Entry 3LQX (X-ray diffraction, 1.93 A resolution); this record covers chains A and B.

Chain A:
Protein: Signal recognition particle protein
Source organism: Escherichia coli
UniProt: P0AGD7 (SRP54_ECOLI); the construct has insertions or renumbered stretches relative to UniProt, so the offset changes along the chain: 1-9 = UniProt 329-337; 23-80 = UniProt 371-428
Chain sequence (105 residues; row label = number of the first residue in the row; note: 13 numbers in that range are skipped by the numbering (no residue carries them; nothing is unmodelled there); a row labelled like 9A-9Z holds insertion residues (9A, then the next letters in order); numbering starts at 0):
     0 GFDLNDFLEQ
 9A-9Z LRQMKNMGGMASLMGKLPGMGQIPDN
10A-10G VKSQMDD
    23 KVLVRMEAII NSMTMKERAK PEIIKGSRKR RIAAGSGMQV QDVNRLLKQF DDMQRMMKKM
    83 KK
Not modelled in the structure: 0, 9A-9Z, 10A-10G, 83-84
Differences from the reference sequence: expression tag (0, 81-84); engineered mutation Ser58 (Cys406 in P0AGD7)
Modified / non-standard residues: Mse9D, Mse9G, Mse9J, Mse9N, Mse9T, Mse10E (selenomethionine); Mse28, Mse35, Mse37, Mse60, Mse75, Mse78, Mse79, Mse82 (selenomethionine; parent Met)

Chain B:
Molecule: Srp RNA
Sequence (49 nucleotides; each row starts with the number of its first residue):
   130 GGCUCUGUUU ACCAGGUCAG GUCCGAAAGG AAGCAGCCAA GGCAGAGCC
Modified / non-standard residues: CCC (cytidine-5'-phosphate-2',3'-cyclic phosphate) at position 178
Ion coordination: K+ site 1: U146, C147, C163, G165; K+ site 2: U146, C163
Ligand contacts:
  - cobalt hexammine(III) (NCO), molecule 1: G130, G131, G176, C177, CCC_178
  - cobalt hexammine(III) (NCO), molecule 2: C132, U133, C134, G171, A173, G174
  - cobalt hexammine(III) (NCO), molecule 3: U135, G136, U137, U138, A169, G170, G171, C172
  - cobalt hexammine(III) (NCO), molecule 4: C141, C142, G144, G145, C166, C167, A168
  - cobalt hexammine(III) (NCO), molecule 5: U146, C147, A161, G162
  - cobalt hexammine(III) (NCO), molecule 6: A148, G149, G150, U151, A160, A161
  - cobalt hexammine(III) (NCO), molecule 7: C152, C153, G154, A156
  - cobalt hexammine(III) (NCO), molecule 8: C152, C153, G154, A157, G158, G159

Interface between chain A and chain B:
Residue-residue contacts (33):
  Ala30(A) - G149(B)  hydrogen bond to the base
  Ala30(A) - G150(B)  sugar contact
  Asn33(A) - A148(B)  hydrogen bond to the base
  Asn33(A) - G149(B)  hydrogen bond to the sugar
  Asn33(A) - C163(B)  base contact
  Asn33(A) - A164(B)  sugar contact
  Ser34(A) - G149(B)  hydrogen bond to the base
  Ser34(A) - C163(B)  hydrogen bond to the sugar
  Ser34(A) - A164(B)  sugar contact
  Mse35(A) - A164(B)  hydrogen bond to the sugar
  Thr36(A) - A140(B)  sugar contact
  Thr36(A) - A164(B)  phosphate contact
  Lys38(A) - U139(B)  salt bridge to the phosphate
  Lys38(A) - A140(B)  salt bridge to the phosphate
  Arg40(A) - A164(B)  sugar contact
  Ser49(A) - A140(B)  hydrogen bond to the base
  Ser49(A) - C141(B)  hydrogen bond to the base
  Arg50(A) - A140(B)  hydrogen bond to the base
  Arg53(A) - A140(B)  hydrogen bond to the base
  Arg53(A) - C141(B)  sugar contact
  Arg53(A) - C163(B)  hydrogen bond to the sugar
  Arg53(A) - A164(B)  salt bridge to the phosphate
  Ala56(A) - G150(B)  base contact
  Gly57(A) - G149(B)  hydrogen bond to the base
  Gly57(A) - G150(B)  hydrogen bond to the base
  Gly57(A) - C163(B)  sugar contact
  Ser58(A) - G149(B)  base contact
  Ser58(A) - G150(B)  hydrogen bond to the sugar
  Ser58(A) - U151(B)  sugar contact
  Gly59(A) - G150(B)  base contact
  Gly59(A) - U151(B)  hydrogen bond to the sugar
  Mse60(A) - G150(B)  sugar contact
  Mse60(A) - U151(B)  sugar contact
Interface residues without a listed pair, chain A (17 interface residues in all): Val26, Glu39
Interface residues without a listed pair, chain B (11 interface residues in all): G162, G165

Overview:
The interface between chain A and chain B involves 17 residues on one side and 11 on the other, with 15
hydrogen bonds and 3 salt bridges. Polar contacts include Ala30(A)-G149(B), Asn33(A)-A148(B) and
Ser34(A)-G149(B). Bound to chain B: 8 copies of cobalt hexammine(III).
Chain A is Signal recognition particle protein (Escherichia coli) and chain B is Srp RNA; the structure, SRP
ribonucleoprotein core complexed with cobalt hexammine, was determined by X-ray diffraction.
